Entry 4DLB (X-ray diffraction, 2.10 A resolution); this record covers chains A and B.

# Chain A (and B)
Molecule: Alcohol dehydrogenase class III
Source organism: Solanum lycopersicum
Notes: EC 1.1.1.1; chain B of this document is another copy of the same molecule, construct and numbering; everything in this record applies to it too
UniProt: D2Y3F4 (D2Y3F4_SOLLC); residues 2-379 here = UniProt positions 2-379
Amino-acid sequence (396 residues; each row starts with the number of its first residue; numbers below 1 keep their minus sign (Met-16 is residue -16)):
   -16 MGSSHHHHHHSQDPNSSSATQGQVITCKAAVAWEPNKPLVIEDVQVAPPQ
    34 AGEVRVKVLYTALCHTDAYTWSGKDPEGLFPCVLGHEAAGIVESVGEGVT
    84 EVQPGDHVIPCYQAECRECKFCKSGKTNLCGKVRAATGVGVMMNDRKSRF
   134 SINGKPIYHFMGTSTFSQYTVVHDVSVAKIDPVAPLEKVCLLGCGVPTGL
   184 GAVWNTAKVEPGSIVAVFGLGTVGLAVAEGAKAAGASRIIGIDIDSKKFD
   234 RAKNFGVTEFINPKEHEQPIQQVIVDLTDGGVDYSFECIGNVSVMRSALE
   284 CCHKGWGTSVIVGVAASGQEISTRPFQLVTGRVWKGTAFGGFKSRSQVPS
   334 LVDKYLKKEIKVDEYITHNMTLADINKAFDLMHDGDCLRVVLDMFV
Disordered / not traced: -16 to 0
Sequence notes: expression tag (-16 to 1)
Bound ions: Zn2+ site 1: Cys47, His69, Cys177; Zn2+ site 2: Cys99, Cys102, Cys105, Cys113
Ligand contacts: NAD (nicotinamide-adenine-dinucleotide): Cys47, His48, Thr49, Tyr95, Cys177, Gly178, Thr181, Gly202, Leu203, Gly204, Thr205, Val206, Gly207, Ile225, Asp226, Ile227, Asp228, Lys231, Pro246, Cys271, Ile272, Gly273, Asn274, Val277, Val295, Gly296, Val297, Thr320, Ala321, Phe322, Arg372

# Chain A / chain B interface
Contacting residue pairs (71):
  Lys103(A) - Asp262(B)  salt bridge
  Lys103(A) - His286(B)  hydrogen bond
  Phe104(A) - His286(B)
  Phe104(A) - Lys287(B)
  Phe104(A) - Trp289(B)  hydrophobic
  Lys109(A) - Gly288(B)
  Lys109(A) - Trp289(B)
  Thr110(A) - Gly288(B)
  Thr110(A) - Trp289(B)
  Leu112(A) - Thr313(B)
  Asp262(A) - Lys103(B)  salt bridge
  Met278(A) - Pro308(B)  hydrophobic
  Arg279(A) - Glu303(B)  salt bridge
  His286(A) - Lys103(B)
  His286(A) - Phe104(B)
  Lys287(A) - Phe104(B)
  Lys287(A) - Arg117(B)
  Gly288(A) - Lys109(B)
  Gly288(A) - Thr110(B)
  Trp289(A) - Lys103(B)
  Trp289(A) - Phe104(B)  hydrophobic
  Trp289(A) - Ser107(B)
  Trp289(A) - Lys109(B)
  Trp289(A) - Thr110(B)
  Ile294(A) - Leu311(B)  hydrophobic
  Ile294(A) - Val312(B)  hydrophobic
  Ala298(A) - Pro308(B)  hydrophobic
  Gly301(A) - Arg307(B)
  Gln302(A) - Arg307(B)
  Gln302(A) - Pro308(B)
  Glu303(A) - Arg279(B)  salt bridge
  Glu303(A) - Ser305(B)
  Glu303(A) - Thr306(B)
  Glu303(A) - Arg307(B)  salt bridge
  Ile304(A) - Ser305(B)
  Ile304(A) - Thr306(B)  hydrogen bond (backbone-backbone)
  Ile304(A) - Pro308(B)  hydrophobic
  Ile304(A) - Leu311(B)  hydrophobic
  Ser305(A) - Glu303(B)
  Ser305(A) - Ile304(B)
  Ser305(A) - Ser305(B)  hydrogen bond
  Thr306(A) - Glu303(B)
  Thr306(A) - Ile304(B)  hydrogen bond (backbone-backbone)
  Arg307(A) - Gly301(B)
  Arg307(A) - Gln302(B)
  Arg307(A) - Glu303(B)  salt bridge
  Pro308(A) - Val275(B)  hydrophobic
  Pro308(A) - Met278(B)  hydrophobic
  Pro308(A) - Ala298(B)  hydrophobic
  Pro308(A) - Gln302(B)
  Pro308(A) - Ile304(B)  hydrophobic
  Leu311(A) - Ile294(B)  hydrophobic
  Leu311(A) - Ile304(B)  hydrophobic
  Leu311(A) - Trp317(B)  hydrophobic
  Leu311(A) - Lys318(B)
  Leu311(A) - Gly319(B)  hydrogen bond (backbone-backbone)
  Val312(A) - Ile294(B)  hydrophobic
  Val312(A) - Gly319(B)
  Val312(A) - Thr320(B)
  Val312(A) - Ala321(B)
  Thr313(A) - Leu112(B)
  Val316(A) - Val316(B)  hydrophobic
  Val316(A) - Trp317(B)
  Trp317(A) - Leu311(B)  hydrophobic
  Trp317(A) - Val316(B)
  Trp317(A) - Trp317(B)  hydrogen bond (backbone-backbone)
  Lys318(A) - Leu311(B)
  Gly319(A) - Leu311(B)  hydrogen bond (backbone-backbone)
  Gly319(A) - Val312(B)
  Thr320(A) - Val312(B)
  Ala321(A) - Val312(B)
Also at the interface, not in a pair above, chain A (37 interface residues in all): Ser107, Arg117, Val275, Gly296, Gly314, Arg315
Also at the interface, not in a pair above, chain B (38 interface residues in all): Thr261, Gly296, Gly314, Arg315

# In short
Chain A and chain B form an interface of 37 and 38 residues respectively; the contacts include 7 hydrogen
bonds and 6 salt bridges. Among the polar pairs are Lys103(A)-Asp262(B), Arg279(A)-Glu303(B) and
Glu303(A)-Arg307(B). Ligands of chain A: NAD.
Both chains are Alcohol dehydrogenase class III (Solanum lycopersicum). Entry 4DLB (Structure of
S-nitrosoglutathione reductase from tomato (Solanum lycopersicum) crystallized in presence of NADH and
glutathione) was determined by X-ray diffraction, deposited together with 4DL9 and 4DLA.
